Entry 3ID2 (X-ray diffraction, 3.09 A resolution); this record covers chains A and B.

# Chain A (and B)
Name: Regulator of sigma E protease
Organism: Escherichia coli K-12
Notes: EC 3.4.24.-; fragment: PDZ2 domain, residues 222-309; chain B of this document is another copy of the same molecule, construct and numbering; everything in this record applies to it too
Reference sequence: P0AEH1 (RSEP_ECOLI); residue numbers follow UniProt; this construct covers 222-309
Sequence (90 residues; numbered 220 to 309; the number before each row is that of its first residue):
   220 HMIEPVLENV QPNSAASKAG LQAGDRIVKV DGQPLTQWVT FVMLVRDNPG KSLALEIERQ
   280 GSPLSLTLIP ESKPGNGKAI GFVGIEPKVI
Differences from the reference sequence: expression tag (220-221)
UniProt features mapped onto this chain:
  - mutagenesis: Ala-234 to Ala-235 (Cuts RseA without previous DegS cleavage), Gly-243 (G243Q: Cuts RseA without previous DegS cleavage), Asp-244 (D244K: Cuts RseA without previous DegS cleavage), Ile-246 (I246Y: Cuts RseA without previous DegS cleavage), Val-261 (V261VTDSYTQVASWTEPFPFSIQGDPRSDQETAFV: Does not complement deletion mutant), Ile-304 (I304A: No cleavage of RseA in vitro, cleavage of RseA in vivo)
From the paper describing this entry:
  - mutagenesis - G303A/I304A: abolished catalytic activity on WT RseA substrate
  - mutagenesis - I304A: abolished catalytic activity on RseA 1-148

# How chain A and chain B interact
Residue-residue contacts (33; chain A residue first):
  His-220(A) / Arg-265(B)
  Met-221(A) / Met-262(B)  hydrophobic
  Met-221(A) / Arg-265(B)
  Ile-222(A) / Arg-265(B)
  Gln-230(A) / Val-308(B)
  Val-261(A) / Ile-309(B)  hydrophobic
  Met-262(A) / Met-221(B)  hydrophobic
  Arg-265(A) / His-220(B)  hydrogen bond (side chain-backbone)
  Arg-265(A) / Met-221(B)  hydrogen bond (side chain-backbone)
  Arg-265(A) / Ile-222(B)
  Gly-294(A) / His-220(B)  hydrogen bond (backbone-side chain)
  Gly-296(A) / His-220(B)  hydrogen bond (backbone-backbone)
  Phe-301(A) / Val-308(B)  hydrophobic
  Val-302(A) / Ile-309(B)
  Gly-303(A) / Val-308(B)
  Gly-303(A) / Ile-309(B)
  Ile-304(A) / Val-308(B)
  Ile-304(A) / Ile-309(B)  hydrogen bond (backbone-backbone)
  Glu-305(A) / Val-308(B)
  Pro-306(A) / Pro-306(B)  hydrophobic
  Pro-306(A) / Lys-307(B)
  Pro-306(A) / Val-308(B)
  Pro-306(A) / Ile-309(B)  hydrophobic
  Lys-307(A) / Pro-306(B)
  Val-308(A) / Gln-230(B)
  Val-308(A) / Phe-301(B)
  Val-308(A) / Ile-304(B)
  Ile-309(A) / Trp-257(B)  hydrophobic
  Ile-309(A) / Val-261(B)  hydrophobic
  Ile-309(A) / Phe-301(B)
  Ile-309(A) / Val-302(B)  hydrogen bond (backbone-backbone)
  Ile-309(A) / Gly-303(B)  hydrogen bond (backbone-backbone)
  Ile-309(A) / Ile-304(B)  hydrogen bond (backbone-backbone)
Interface residues without a listed pair, chain A (19 interface residues in all): Trp-257
Interface residues without a listed pair, chain B (20 interface residues in all): Val-258, Val-264, Gly-294, Glu-305
From the paper, about this interface:
  - interface residues, chain A: Ile-309(A)
  - interface residues, chain B: Ile-309(B)

# Summary
19 residues of chain A and 20 residues of chain B are in contact, with 8 hydrogen bonds. Polar contacts
include Arg-265(A)/His-220(B), Arg-265(A)/Met-221(B) and Gly-294(A)/His-220(B). Curated annotation (UniProt)
lists 7 mutagenesis sites on chain A. From the paper: G303A/I304A of chain A abolish catalytic activity on WT
RseA substrate; interface residues Ile-309(A) and Ile-309(B).
Chain A and chain B are both Regulator of sigma E protease (Escherichia coli K-12); the structure, Crystal
Structure of RseP PDZ2 domain, was determined by X-ray diffraction, deposited together with 3ID1, 3ID3 and
3ID4.
